3LJA - chains H and I of the 10 polymer chains in the assembly; structure by X-ray diffraction, 2.75 A resolution.

[Chain H]
Protein: Histone H2B 1.1
Organism: Xenopus laevis
UniProt: P02281 (H2B11_XENLA); residues 1-122 here correspond to UniProt positions 5-126 (UniProt number = residue number + 4)
Sequence (122 residues; each row starts with the number of its first residue):
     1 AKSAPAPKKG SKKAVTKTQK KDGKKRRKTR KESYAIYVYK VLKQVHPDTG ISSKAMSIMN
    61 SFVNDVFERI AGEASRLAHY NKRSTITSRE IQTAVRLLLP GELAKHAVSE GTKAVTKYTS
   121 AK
Disordered / not traced: 1-23
Curated features (UniProtKB/Swiss-Prot):
  - modified residue: Lys2 (N6-acetyllysine), Lys9 (N6-acetyllysine), Ser11 (Phosphoserine), Lys12 (N6-acetyllysine), Lys17 (N6-acetyllysine)
  - glycosylation: Ser109 (O-linked (GlcNAc) serine)
  - cross-link: Lys117 (Glycyl lysine isopeptide (Lys-Gly) (interchain with G-Cter in ubiquitin))
Metal / ion sites: Mn2+ near Val45 (its only coordinating residue here)

[Chain I]
Molecule: 147-nt DNA strand
Sequence (147 nucleotides; row label = number of the first residue in the row; numbers below 1 keep their minus sign (DA-73 is residue -73)):
   -73 ATCAATATCC ACCTGCAGAT ACTACCAAAA GTGTATTTGG AAACTGCTCC ATCAAAAGGC
   -13 ATGTTCAGCT GGAATCCAGC TGAACATGCC TTTTGATGGA GCAGTTTCCA AATACACTTT
    47 TGGTAGTATC TGCAGGTGGA TATTGAT
Metal / ion sites: Mn2+ site 1 near DG-35 (its only coordinating residue here); Mn2+ site 2 near DG-34 (its only coordinating residue here); Mn2+ site 3 near DG-3 (its only coordinating residue here); Mn2+ site 4 near DG-2 (its only coordinating residue here); Mn2+ site 5 near DG5 (its only coordinating residue here); Mn2+ site 6 near DC11 (its only coordinating residue here); Mn2+ site 7 near DG27 (its only coordinating residue here); Mn2+ site 8 near DG48 (its only coordinating residue here); Mn2+ site 9 near DG61 (its only coordinating residue here); Mn2+ site 10 near DG65 (its only coordinating residue here)

[Chain H / chain I interface]
Pairs across the interface (18):
  Lys24(H) - DA51(I)  hydrogen bond to the phosphate
  Lys24(H) - DG52(I)  salt bridge to the phosphate
  Arg26(H) - DG-28(I)  hydrogen bond to the phosphate
  Arg26(H) - DC-27(I)  salt bridge to the phosphate
  Arg27(H) - DG-28(I)  hydrogen bond to the sugar
  Arg27(H) - DC-27(I)  sugar contact
  Arg27(H) - DA51(I)  phosphate contact
  Lys28(H) - DT50(I)  sugar contact
  Thr29(H) - DT50(I)  phosphate contact
  Arg30(H) - DG48(I)  sugar contact
  Arg30(H) - DG49(I)  sugar contact
  Arg30(H) - DT50(I)  phosphate contact
  Lys31(H) - DG49(I)  phosphate contact
  Lys31(H) - DT50(I)  hydrogen bond to the phosphate
  Glu32(H) - DG49(I)  phosphate contact
  Ser33(H) - DG49(I)  hydrogen bond to the phosphate
  Ile36(H) - DG48(I)  phosphate contact
  Tyr37(H) - DG48(I)  sugar contact

[In short]
11 residues of chain H face 7 of chain I across their interface, with 5 hydrogen bonds and 2 salt bridges.
Polar pairs include Arg27(H)-DG-28(I), Lys24(H)-DA51(I) and Arg26(H)-DG-28(I).
Here chain H is Histone H2B 1.1 (Xenopus laevis) and chain I is a 147-nt DNA strand. Entry 3LJA (Using Soft
X-Rays for a Detailed Picture of Divalent Metal Binding in the Nucleosome) was determined by X-ray
diffraction.
